Entry 8RAG (X-ray diffraction, 1.90 A resolution); this record covers chains A and B.

== Chain A (and B) ==
Molecule: ribonucleoside-diphosphate reductase
Organism: Gardnerella vaginalis ATCC 14019
Notes: EC 1.17.4.1; chain B of this document is another copy of the same molecule, construct and numbering; everything in this record applies to it too
Reference sequence: E3D8A3 (E3D8A3_GARV3); residue numbers follow UniProt; this construct covers 1-364
Amino-acid sequence (364 residues; numbered 1 to 364; the number before each row is that of its first residue):
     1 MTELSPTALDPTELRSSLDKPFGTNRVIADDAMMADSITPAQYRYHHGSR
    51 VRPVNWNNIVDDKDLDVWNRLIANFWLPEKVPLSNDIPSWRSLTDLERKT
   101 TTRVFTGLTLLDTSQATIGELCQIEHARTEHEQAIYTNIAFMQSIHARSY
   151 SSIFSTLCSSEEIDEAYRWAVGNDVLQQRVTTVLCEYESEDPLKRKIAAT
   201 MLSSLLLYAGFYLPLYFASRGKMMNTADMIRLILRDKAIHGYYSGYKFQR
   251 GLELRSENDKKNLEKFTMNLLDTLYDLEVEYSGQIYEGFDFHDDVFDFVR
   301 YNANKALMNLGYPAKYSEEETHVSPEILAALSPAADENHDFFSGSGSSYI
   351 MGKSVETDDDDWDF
Disordered / not traced: 1-5, 334-364 (chain B: 1-6, 334-364)

== How chain A and chain B interact ==
Contacting residue pairs (192):
  Pro-6(A) with Glu-190(B)
  Thr-7(A) with Glu-190(B), hydrogen bond
  Pro-11(A) with Lys-194(B), hydrogen bond (backbone-side chain); Asn-262(B); Phe-266(B)
  Thr-12(A) with Asn-262(B); Lys-265(B); Phe-266(B); Asn-269(B), hydrogen bond (backbone-side chain)
  Glu-13(A) with Phe-266(B); Asn-269(B)
  Leu-14(A) with Glu-186(B); Phe-266(B), hydrophobic; Asn-269(B); Leu-270(B), hydrophobic; Thr-273(B)
  Arg-15(A) with Cys-185(B); Glu-186(B), hydrogen bond (backbone-side chain); Glu-190(B), salt bridge
  Ser-16(A) with Thr-182(B); Cys-185(B)
  Asp-19(A) with Cys-185(B)
  Pro-21(A) with Gln-178(B)
  Phe-22(A) with Asp-174(B); Gln-177(B); Gln-178(B), hydrogen bond (backbone-side chain); Thr-181(B)
  Gly-23(A) with Asp-174(B), hydrogen bond (backbone-side chain)
  Thr-24(A) with Asp-174(B), hydrogen bond (backbone-side chain); Glu-280(B)
  Asn-25(A) with Gly-172(B); Asn-173(B); Asp-174(B), hydrogen bond (backbone-side chain)
  Arg-26(A) with Gly-172(B); Asn-173(B); Val-175(B); Glu-280(B), hydrogen bond (side chain-backbone); Gln-284(B), hydrogen bond
  Val-27(A) with Arg-168(B); Trp-169(B); Gly-172(B), hydrogen bond (backbone-backbone)
  Ile-28(A) with Arg-168(B); Trp-169(B), hydrophobic
  Ala-29(A) with Arg-168(B), hydrogen bond (backbone-side chain); Val-171(B), hydrophobic
  Asp-30(A) with Arg-168(B)
  Asp-31(A) with Arg-168(B), salt bridge
  Met-33(A) with Val-171(B), hydrophobic
  Met-34(A) with Arg-168(B); Val-171(B), hydrophobic
  Pro-40(A) with Thr-113(B); Ser-114(B); Thr-117(B)
  Ala-41(A) with Thr-117(B)
  Tyr-43(A) with Thr-181(B); Leu-184(B), hydrophobic
  Arg-44(A) with Ile-118(B); Glu-188(B)
  His-47(A) with Cys-185(B); Glu-188(B), salt bridge
  Arg-50(A) with Val-171(B), hydrogen bond (side chain-backbone); Gly-172(B); Asp-174(B), salt bridge; Gln-177(B)
  Val-51(A) with Leu-110(B), hydrophobic; Gln-177(B), hydrogen bond (backbone-side chain)
  Arg-52(A) with Leu-110(B); Val-171(B)
  Pro-53(A) with Thr-106(B); Thr-109(B); Leu-110(B); Thr-113(B); Tyr-167(B)
  Val-54(A) with Thr-109(B); Thr-113(B), hydrogen bond (backbone-side chain); Ala-147(B), hydrophobic; Tyr-167(B), hydrogen bond (backbone-side chain)
  Asn-55(A) with Ser-151(B); Ile-163(B); Tyr-167(B)
  Trp-56(A) with Arg-148(B); Ser-151(B), hydrogen bond (backbone-side chain)
  Asn-57(A) with Ser-151(B), hydrogen bond (side chain-backbone); Phe-154(B); Ser-155(B); Ile-163(B)
  Trp-68(A) with Ile-145(B), hydrophobic
  Ile-72(A) with Leu-77(B), hydrophobic; Ile-145(B), hydrophobic
  Phe-75(A) with Phe-75(B), hydrophobic
  Leu-77(A) with Ile-72(B), hydrophobic
  Arg-103(A) with Ile-28(B)
  Thr-106(A) with Pro-53(B)
  Thr-109(A) with Pro-53(B); Val-54(B)
  Leu-110(A) with Val-51(B), hydrophobic; Arg-52(B); Pro-53(B)
  Thr-113(A) with Pro-40(B); Pro-53(B); Val-54(B), hydrogen bond (side chain-backbone)
  Ser-114(A) with Pro-40(B)
  Ala-116(A) with Thr-137(B)
  Thr-117(A) with Pro-40(B); Ala-41(B); Ile-124(B)
  Leu-121(A) with Leu-121(B), hydrophobic; Ile-124(B), hydrophobic
  Ile-124(A) with Thr-117(B); Leu-121(B), hydrophobic
  Ala-134(A) with Ser-144(B)
  Thr-137(A) with Ala-116(B); Phe-141(B); Ser-144(B), hydrogen bond
  Asn-138(A) with Phe-141(B)
  Phe-141(A) with Thr-137(B); Asn-138(B); Phe-141(B), hydrophobic
  Ser-144(A) with Ala-134(B); Thr-137(B), hydrogen bond
  Ile-145(A) with Trp-68(B), hydrophobic; Ile-72(B), hydrophobic
  Ala-147(A) with Val-54(B), hydrophobic
  Arg-148(A) with Trp-56(B); Trp-68(B); Asn-69(B), hydrogen bond
  Ser-151(A) with Trp-56(B), hydrogen bond (side chain-backbone); Asn-57(B), hydrogen bond (backbone-side chain)
  Phe-154(A) with Asn-57(B)
  Ser-155(A) with Asn-57(B)
  Ile-163(A) with Asn-57(B)
  Tyr-167(A) with Pro-53(B); Val-54(B), hydrogen bond (side chain-backbone); Asn-55(B)
  Arg-168(A) with Val-27(B); Ile-28(B); Ala-29(B), hydrogen bond (side chain-backbone); Asp-30(B); Asp-31(B), salt bridge; Met-34(B)
  Trp-169(A) with Val-27(B); Ile-28(B), hydrophobic
  Val-171(A) with Met-33(B), hydrophobic; Met-34(B), hydrophobic; Arg-50(B), hydrogen bond (backbone-side chain)
  Gly-172(A) with Asn-25(B); Arg-26(B); Val-27(B), hydrogen bond (backbone-backbone); Met-33(B); Arg-50(B)
  Asn-173(A) with Asn-25(B); Arg-26(B)
  Asp-174(A) with Phe-22(B); Gly-23(B), hydrogen bond (side chain-backbone); Thr-24(B); Asn-25(B), hydrogen bond (backbone-backbone); Arg-50(B), salt bridge
  Val-175(A) with Thr-24(B); Arg-26(B)
  Gln-177(A) with Phe-22(B); Arg-50(B); Val-51(B), hydrogen bond (side chain-backbone)
  Gln-178(A) with Pro-21(B); Phe-22(B), hydrogen bond (side chain-backbone)
  Thr-181(A) with Phe-22(B); Tyr-43(B)
  Thr-182(A) with Ser-16(B)
  Leu-184(A) with Tyr-43(B), hydrophobic
  Cys-185(A) with Arg-15(B), hydrogen bond (backbone-side chain); Ser-16(B); Asp-19(B); His-47(B)
  Glu-186(A) with Leu-14(B); Arg-15(B), hydrogen bond (side chain-backbone)
  Glu-188(A) with Arg-44(B); His-47(B), salt bridge
  Ser-189(A) with Arg-15(B)
  Lys-194(A) with Pro-11(B), hydrogen bond (side chain-backbone)
  Asn-262(A) with Pro-11(B); Thr-12(B)
  Lys-265(A) with Thr-12(B)
  Phe-266(A) with Thr-12(B); Glu-13(B); Leu-14(B), hydrophobic
  Asn-269(A) with Thr-12(B), hydrogen bond (side chain-backbone); Glu-13(B); Leu-14(B)
  Leu-270(A) with Leu-14(B)
  Thr-273(A) with Leu-14(B)
  Glu-280(A) with Arg-26(B), salt bridge
  Tyr-281(A) with Arg-26(B)
  Gln-284(A) with Arg-26(B), hydrogen bond
Other interface residues (no listed pair), chain A (97 interface residues in all): Ser-37, Ser-49, Ile-118, Gln-133, Ala-140, Glu-165, Ala-170, Val-180, Tyr-187
Other interface residues (no listed pair), chain B (97 interface residues in all): Ser-37, Ser-49, Arg-103, Gln-133, Ala-140, Glu-165, Ala-170, Val-180, Tyr-187, Ser-189, Tyr-281

== Overview ==
The chain A/chain B interface involves 97 residues from each chain; the contacts include 37 hydrogen bonds and
8 salt bridges. Among the polar pairs are Arg-15(A)/Glu-190(B), Asp-31(A)/Arg-168(B) and His-47(A)/Glu-188(B).
Both chains are ribonucleoside-diphosphate reductase (Gardnerella vaginalis ATCC 14019). Entry 8RAG (Crystal
structure of class Ie ribonucleotide reductase R2 subunit without Y150 modification from Gardnerella
vaginalis) was determined by X-ray diffraction, deposited together with 8RAH.
